Entry 7JZR (X-ray diffraction, 1.54 A resolution); this record covers chains A and C.

== Chain A ==
Protein: Golgi-associated PDZ and coiled-coil motif-containing protein
Organism: Homo sapiens
UniProt: Q9HD26 (GOPC_HUMAN); residues 276-362 here correspond to UniProt positions 284-370 (UniProt number = residue number + 8)
Sequence (87 residues; row label = number of the first residue in the row):
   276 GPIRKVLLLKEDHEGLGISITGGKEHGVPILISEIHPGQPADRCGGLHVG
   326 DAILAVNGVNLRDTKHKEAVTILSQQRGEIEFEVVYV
Small-molecule neighbours: 4-(2-aminoethyl)benzoic acid (VU4): G292, H311, P312, Q314

== Chain C ==
Protein: LyCALAEB peptide core
Sequence (10 residues; row label = number of the first residue in the row):
     1 ANSRLPTSKI
Unresolved in the structure: 1-2
Covalent attachments: 4-(2-aminoethyl)benzoic acid (VU4) linked to K9

== Chain A / chain C interface ==
Residue-residue contacts (24):
  G290(A) - I10(C)
  L291(A) - I10(C)  hydrogen bond (backbone-backbone)
  G292(A) - I10(C)  hydrogen bond (backbone-backbone)
  I293(A) - S8(C)
  I293(A) - K9(C)
  I293(A) - I10(C)  hydrogen bond (backbone-backbone)
  S294(A) - S8(C)
  S294(A) - K9(C)
  I295(A) - P6(C)
  I295(A) - T7(C)
  I295(A) - S8(C)  hydrogen bond (backbone-backbone)
  T296(A) - L5(C)
  T296(A) - P6(C)  hydrogen bond (side chain-backbone)
  T296(A) - T7(C)
  G297(A) - P6(C)
  H301(A) - L5(C)
  H301(A) - P6(C)
  S308(A) - T7(C)
  H311(A) - K9(C)
  H341(A) - P6(C)
  H341(A) - S8(C)  hydrogen bond
  V345(A) - S8(C)
  L348(A) - I10(C)  hydrophobic
  S349(A) - I10(C)
Interface residues without a listed pair, chain A (16 interface residues in all): V303
Interface residues without a listed pair, chain C (7 interface residues in all): R4

== Overview ==
The interface between chain A and chain C involves 16 residues on one side and 7 on the other; the contacts
include 6 hydrogen bonds. Polar contacts include L291(A)-I10(C), T296(A)-P6(C) and H341(A)-S8(C). Chain A
binds 4-(2-aminoethyl)benzoic acid. Covalently linked 4-(2-aminoethyl)benzoic acid: at K9(C).
Here chain A is Golgi-associated PDZ and coiled-coil motif-containing protein (Homo sapiens) and chain C is
LyCALAEB peptide core. Entry 7JZR (CFTR Associated Ligand (CAL) PDZ domain bound to peptidomimetic LyCALAEB)
was determined by X-ray diffraction.
